Entry 6NYQ (X-ray diffraction, 1.85 A resolution); this record covers chains L and H of the 3 polymer chains in the assembly.

Chain L:
Name: 1H3 Fab light chain
Source organism: Mus musculus
Notes: antibody fragment or engineered binder
Chain sequence (214 residues; each row starts with the number of its first residue):
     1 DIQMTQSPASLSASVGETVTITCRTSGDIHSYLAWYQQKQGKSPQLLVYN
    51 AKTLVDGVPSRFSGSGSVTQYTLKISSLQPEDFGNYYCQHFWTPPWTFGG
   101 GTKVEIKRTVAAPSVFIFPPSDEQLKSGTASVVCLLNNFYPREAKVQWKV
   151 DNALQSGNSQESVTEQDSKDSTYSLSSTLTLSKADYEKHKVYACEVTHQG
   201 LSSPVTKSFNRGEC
Not modelled in the structure: 213-214
Cystine bridges: Cys23-Cys88, Cys134-Cys194

Chain H:
Name: 1H3 Fab heavy chain
Source organism: Mus musculus
Notes: antibody fragment or engineered binder
Chain sequence (227 residues; numbered 1 to 227; the number before each row is that of its first residue):
     1 QVQLQQSGDDLVKPGASVKLSCKASGYTVTSYWIDWIKQRPGQGLEWIGR
    51 IAPGSSNTYYNEIFKGKATLTVDISSSTAYIQLSSLSSEDSAVYFCAREI
   101 TSATAMEYWGQGTSVTVSSASTKGPSVFPLAPSSKSTSGGTAALGCLVKD
   151 YFPEPVTVSWNSGALTSGVHTFPAVLQSSGLYSLSSVVTVPSSSLGTQTY
   201 ICNVNHKPSNTKVDKKVEPKSCDKTHT
Not modelled in the structure: 134-138, 221-227
Cystine bridges: Cys22-Cys96, Cys146-Cys202
Ion coordination: Na+: Ser7, Gly8, Asp10

Chain L / chain H interface:
Residue-residue contacts (62):
  Tyr32(L) with Thr104(H)
  Tyr36(L) with Met106(H), hydrogen bond (side chain-backbone); Trp109(H), hydrophobic
  Gln38(L) with Gln39(H), hydrogen bond
  Ser43(L) with Phe95(H); Trp109(H); Gly110(H), hydrogen bond (side chain-backbone); Gln111(H)
  Pro44(L) with Leu45(H), hydrophobic; Trp109(H)
  Leu46(L) with Ala105(H), hydrophobic; Met106(H); Glu107(H)
  Tyr49(L) with Ile100(H), hydrophobic; Ala105(H), hydrophobic
  Asn50(L) with Thr104(H), hydrogen bond
  Tyr87(L) with Gln39(H); Gln43(H); Gly44(H); Leu45(H), hydrophobic
  Gln89(L) with Trp47(H); Met106(H)
  Phe91(L) with Thr104(H); Ala105(H), hydrophobic
  Pro95(L) with Trp47(H), hydrophobic; Asn61(H)
  Trp96(L) with Trp47(H); Arg50(H); Glu99(H); Ala103(H)
  Phe98(L) with Leu45(H); Trp47(H)
  Phe116(L) with Ala143(H), hydrophobic
  Phe118(L) with Leu130(H); Ala131(H); Ala143(H)
  Ser121(L) with Phe128(H); Pro129(H)
  Gln124(L) with Phe128(H); Lys149(H)
  Ser131(L) with Leu147(H); Lys149(H)
  Val133(L) with Leu130(H), hydrophobic
  Leu135(L) with Phe172(H), hydrophobic; Val187(H), hydrophobic
  Asn137(L) with His170(H); Thr189(H)
  Asn138(L) with His170(H), hydrogen bond
  Gln160(L) with Val175(H); Leu176(H), hydrogen bond (side chain-backbone); Gln177(H)
  Glu161(L) with Val175(H)
  Ser162(L) with Phe172(H); Pro173(H), hydrogen bond (side chain-backbone); Val175(H)
  Val163(L) with Pro173(H)
  Thr164(L) with Phe172(H)
  Asp167(L) with His170(H)
  Ser174(L) with His170(H), hydrogen bond; Phe172(H)
  Leu175(L) with Phe172(H)
  Ser176(L) with Phe172(H)
Also at the interface, not in a pair above, chain L (38 interface residues in all): Ala34, Lys42, Pro94, Glu123, Ser127, Thr129
Also at the interface, not in a pair above, chain H (43 interface residues in all): Asp35, Ile37, Glu46, Tyr59, Gly112, Thr141, Ala142, Leu144, Thr171, Ser185

Summary:
The interface between chain L and chain H involves 38 residues on one side and 43 on the other; the contacts
include 8 hydrogen bonds. Polar pairs include Tyr36(L)-Met106(H), Gln38(L)-Gln39(H) and Ser43(L)-Gly110(H).
Ser7(H), Gly8(H) and Asp10(H) form the Na+ site.
Chain L is 1H3 Fab light chain and chain H is 1H3 Fab heavy chain, both from Mus musculus; the structure,
Crystal structure of glycosylated lysosomal membrane protein (GLMP) luminal domain bound to a Fab fragment,
was determined by X-ray diffraction.
